Entry 8WOW (X-ray diffraction, 2.60 A resolution); this record covers chains A and B.

Chain A (and B):
Molecule: UDP-glucose 4-epimerase 2
From: Arabidopsis thaliana
Notes: chain B of this document is another copy of the same molecule, construct and numbering; everything in this record applies to it too
UniProt: Q9T0A7 (UGE2_ARATH); numbering as in UniProt (aligned over 1-350)
Amino-acid sequence (370 residues; each row starts with the number of its first residue; numbers below 1 keep their minus sign (Met-19 is residue -19)):
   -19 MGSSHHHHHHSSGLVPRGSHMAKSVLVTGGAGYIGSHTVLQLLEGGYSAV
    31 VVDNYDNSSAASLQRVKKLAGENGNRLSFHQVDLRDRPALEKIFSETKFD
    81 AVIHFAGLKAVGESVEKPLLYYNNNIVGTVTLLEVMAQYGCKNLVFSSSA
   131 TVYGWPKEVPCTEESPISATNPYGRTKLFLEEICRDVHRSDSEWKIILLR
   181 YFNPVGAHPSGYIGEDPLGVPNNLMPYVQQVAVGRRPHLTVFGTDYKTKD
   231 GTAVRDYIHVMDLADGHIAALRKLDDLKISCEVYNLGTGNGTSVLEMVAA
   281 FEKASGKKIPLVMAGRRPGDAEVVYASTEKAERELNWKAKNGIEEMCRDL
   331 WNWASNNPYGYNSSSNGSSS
Unresolved in the structure: -19 to 1, 343-350 (chain B: -19 to 3, 342-350)
Sequence notes: initiating methionine (-19); expression tag (-18 to 0); engineered mutation Leu160 (Ile in Q9T0A7), Ala233 (Gly in Q9T0A7)
Ligand contacts:
  - NAD (nicotinamide-adenine-dinucleotide): Gly9, Ala11, Gly12, Tyr13, Ile14, Gly15, Val32, Asp33, Asn34, Tyr35, Asp36, Asn37, Ser38, Val62, Asp63, Leu64, Arg65, Phe85, Ala86, Gly87, Leu88, Lys89, Asn104, Ser127, Ser128, Ser129, Tyr153, Lys157, Tyr181, Phe182, Asn183, Pro184, Asn203
  - UDP (uridine-5'-diphosphate): Val91, Asn183, Asn202, Asn203, Leu204, Tyr207, Leu219, Thr220, Val221, Phe222, Ala233, Arg235, Tyr237, Val274, Arg297, Asp300
UniProt features mapped onto this chain:
  - active site: Tyr153 (Proton acceptor)
  - binding site (NAD(+)): Gly12 to Ile14, Asp33 to Asn37, Asp63, Leu64, Phe85, Lys89, Lys157, Tyr181
  - binding site (substrate): Ser129 to Thr131, Tyr181 to Asn183, Asn202 to Leu204, Thr220 to Phe222, Arg235, Arg297 to Asp300

Interface between chain A and chain B:
Residue-residue contacts (33; chain A residue first):
  Val95(A) with Ser170(B)
  Glu96(A) with Ser170(B)
  Pro98(A) with Asp166(B); Ser170(B)
  Leu99(A) with Glu114(B); Val167(B), hydrophobic
  Tyr102(A) with Ile163(B); Asp166(B), hydrogen bond
  Asn103(A) with Val110(B); Glu114(B), hydrogen bond
  Ile106(A) with Ile106(B), hydrophobic
  Val107(A) with Val107(B), hydrophobic
  Glu114(A) with Leu99(B); Asn103(B), hydrogen bond
  Pro152(A) with Asp166(B)
  Arg155(A) with Glu162(B); Asp166(B), salt bridge; Arg169(B)
  Phe159(A) with Phe159(B), hydrophobic; Glu162(B)
  Glu162(A) with Arg155(B); Phe159(B)
  Ile163(A) with Tyr102(B)
  Asp166(A) with Pro98(B); Tyr102(B), hydrogen bond; Pro152(B); Arg155(B), salt bridge
  Val167(A) with Pro98(B), hydrophobic; Leu99(B), hydrophobic
  Arg169(A) with Arg155(B)
  Ser170(A) with Val95(B); Glu96(B); Pro98(B)
Also at the interface, not in a pair above, chain A (21 interface residues in all): Leu100, Val110, Leu113
Also at the interface, not in a pair above, chain B (21 interface residues in all): Leu100, Leu113

In short:
Chain A and chain B each contribute 21 residues to their interface; the contacts include 4 hydrogen bonds and
2 salt bridges. Polar pairs include Arg155(A)-Asp166(B), Tyr102(A)-Asp166(B) and Asn103(A)-Glu114(B). Ligands
of chain A: UDP and NAD.
Both chains are UDP-glucose 4-epimerase 2 (Arabidopsis thaliana). Entry 8WOW (Crystal structure of Arabidopsis
thaliana UDP-glucose 4-epimerase 2 (AtUGE2) complexed with UDP, I160L/G233A mutant) was determined by X-ray
diffraction (same publication as 8WOV and 8WOP).
